PDB entry 6VPP | electron microscopy, 4.40 A resolution (low resolution: residue-level contacts below are approximate; hydrogen-bond / salt-bridge calls are withheld) | chains A and C of the 3 polymer chains in the assembly

[Chain A]
Protein: Tubulin alpha-1A chain
Source organism: Sus scrofa
UniProt: P02550 (TBA1A_PIG); residue numbers follow UniProt; this construct covers 1-451
Sequence (451 residues; row label = number of the first residue in the row):
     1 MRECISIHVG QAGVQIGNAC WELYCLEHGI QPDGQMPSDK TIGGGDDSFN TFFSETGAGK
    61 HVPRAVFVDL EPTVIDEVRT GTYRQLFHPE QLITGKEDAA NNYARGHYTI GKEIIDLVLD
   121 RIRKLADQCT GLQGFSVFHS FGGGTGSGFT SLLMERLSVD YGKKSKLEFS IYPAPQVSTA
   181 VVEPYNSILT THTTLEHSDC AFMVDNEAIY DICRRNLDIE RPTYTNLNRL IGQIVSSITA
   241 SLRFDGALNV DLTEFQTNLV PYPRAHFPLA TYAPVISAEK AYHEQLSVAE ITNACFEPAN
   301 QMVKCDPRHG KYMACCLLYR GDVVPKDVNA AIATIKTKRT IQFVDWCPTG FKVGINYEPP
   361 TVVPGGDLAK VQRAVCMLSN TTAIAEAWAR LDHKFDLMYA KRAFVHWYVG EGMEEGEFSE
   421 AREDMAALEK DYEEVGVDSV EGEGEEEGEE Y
Not modelled in the structure: 1, 39-48, 440-451
Curated features (UniProtKB/Swiss-Prot):
  - active site: Glu254
  - binding site (GTP): Gly10, Gln11, Ala12, Gln15, Glu71, Ala99, Ser140, Gly143, Gly144, Thr145, Gly146, Thr179, Glu183, Asn206, Tyr224, Asn228, Leu252
  - binding site (Mg(2+)): Glu71
  - site: Tyr451 (Involved in polymerization)
  - modified residue: Lys40 (N6-acetyllysine), Tyr282 (3'-nitrotyrosine), Ser439 (Phosphoserine), Glu443 (5-glutamyl polyglutamate), Glu445 (5-glutamyl polyglutamate), Tyr451 (3'-nitrotyrosine)
  - natural variant: Ala265 (A265G; A265I), Thr271 to Ala273 (sequence variant, change not given here)

[Chain C]
Protein: Kinesin-like protein Klp61F
Source organism: Drosophila melanogaster
UniProt: P46863 (KL61_DROME); numbering as in UniProt (aligned over 1-369)
Sequence (377 residues; row label = number of the first residue in the row):
     1 MDISGGNTSR QPQKKSNQNI QVYVRVRPLN SRERCIRSAE VVDVVGPREV VTRHTLDSKL
    61 TKKFTFDRSF GPESKQCDVY SVVVSPLIEE VLNGYNCTVF AYGQTGTGKT HTMVGNETAE
   121 LKSSWEDDSD IGIIPRALSH LFDELRMMEV EYTMRISYLE LYNEELCDLL STDDTTKIRI
   181 FDDSTKKGSV IIQGLEEIPV HSKDDVYKLL EKGKERRKTA TTLMNAQSSR SHTVFSIVVH
   241 IRENGIEGED MLKIGKLNLV DLAGSENVSK AGNEKGIRVR ETVNINQSLL TLGRVITALV
   301 DRAPHVPYRE SKLTRLLQES LGGRTKTSII ATISPGHKDI EETLSTLEYA HRAKNIQNKP
   361 EVNQKLTKKL EHHHHHH
Not modelled in the structure: 1-16, 57-58, 117-124, 174-175, 183-185, 244-250, 275-276, 356-377
Construct notes: expression tag (370-377)
Curated features (UniProtKB/Swiss-Prot):
  - binding site (ATP): Gly103 to Thr110
  - mutagenesis: Tyr23 (Y23F: Spindle defects and greatly reduced phosphorylation by Wee1 in vitro; when associated with F-152 and F-207), Tyr152 (Y152F: Spindle defects and greatly reduced phosphorylation by Wee1 in vitro; when associated with F-23 and F-207), Tyr207 (Y207F: Spindle defects and greatly reduced phosphorylation by Wee1 in vitro; when associated with F-23 and F-152)

[Chain A / chain C interface]
Pairs across the interface - 24 pairs, chain A then chain C:
  Tyr108(A) with Val268(C); Ser269(C)
  Tyr399(A) with Glu348(C)
  Arg402(A) with Leu290(C); Arg294(C); Glu348(C)
  Val405(A) with Leu290(C)
  His406(A) with Gln287(C)
  Val409(A) with Val283(C); Gln287(C); Leu290(C)
  Gly410(A) with Val283(C); Gln287(C)
  Gly412(A) with Asn267(C); Val268(C); Val283(C)
  Glu414(A) with Ser265(C); Glu266(C); Asn267(C); Lys270(C)
  Glu415(A) with Leu290(C); Tyr349(C)
  Gly416(A) with Glu348(C)
  Ser419(A) with Glu348(C)
Interface residues without a listed pair, chain A (16 interface residues in all): Lys112, Lys401, Glu411, Met413
Interface residues without a listed pair, chain C (14 interface residues in all): Glu274, Asn286

[In short]
16 residues of chain A face 14 of chain C across their interface. From UniProt: active-site residue Glu254(A),
17 GTP-binding residues and Mg2+-binding residue Glu71(A) on chain A; 8 ATP-binding residues on chain C.
Chain A is Tubulin alpha-1A chain (Sus scrofa) and chain C is Kinesin-like protein Klp61F (Drosophila
melanogaster); the structure, Cryo-EM structure of microtubule-bound KLP61F motor with tail domain in the
nucleotide-free state, was determined by electron microscopy together with 6VPO from the same study.
